Entry 4X4F (X-ray diffraction, 2.80 A resolution); this record covers chains A and B of the 6 polymer chains in the assembly.

# Chain A (and B)
Molecule: Regulatory protein
From: Enterobacter sp. RFL1396
Notes: fragment: Controller protein; chain B of this document is another copy of the same molecule, construct and numbering; everything in this record applies to it too
Reference sequence: Q8GGH0 (Q8GGH0_9ENTR); residue numbers follow UniProt; this construct covers 1-79
Sequence (82 residues; numbered -2 to 79; the number before each row is that of its first residue; numbers below 1 keep their minus sign (Gly-2 is residue -2)):
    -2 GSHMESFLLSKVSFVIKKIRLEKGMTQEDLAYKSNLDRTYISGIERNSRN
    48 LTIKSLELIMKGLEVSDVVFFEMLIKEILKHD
Not modelled in the structure: -2 to 1, 78-79 (chain B: -2 to 1, 79)
Sequence notes: expression tag (-2 to 0)

# Chain A / chain B interface
Pairs across the interface (38; chain A residue first):
  Ser3(A) - Glu54(B)  hydrogen bond
  Phe4(A) - Asp64(B)
  Leu5(A) - Ile50(B)  hydrophobic
  Leu5(A) - Glu54(B)
  Leu5(A) - Met57(B)  hydrophobic
  Leu5(A) - Phe68(B)  hydrophobic
  Asn47(A) - Thr49(B)  hydrogen bond
  Asn47(A) - Ile50(B)  hydrogen bond (side chain-backbone)
  Asn47(A) - Lys51(B)  hydrogen bond (side chain-backbone)
  Leu48(A) - Thr49(B)
  Leu48(A) - Ile50(B)  hydrogen bond (backbone-backbone)
  Thr49(A) - Asn47(B)  hydrogen bond
  Thr49(A) - Leu48(B)
  Thr49(A) - Thr49(B)
  Ile50(A) - Leu5(B)  hydrophobic
  Ile50(A) - Leu6(B)  hydrophobic
  Ile50(A) - Asn47(B)
  Ile50(A) - Leu48(B)  hydrogen bond (backbone-backbone)
  Ile50(A) - Ile50(B)  hydrophobic
  Lys51(A) - Glu2(B)  salt bridge
  Lys51(A) - Asn47(B)  hydrogen bond (backbone-side chain)
  Glu54(A) - Ser3(B)  hydrogen bond
  Glu54(A) - Phe4(B)
  Glu54(A) - Leu5(B)  hydrogen bond (side chain-backbone)
  Met57(A) - Leu5(B)  hydrophobic
  Asp64(A) - Leu5(B)
  Asp64(A) - Ile75(B)
  Val65(A) - Leu76(B)  hydrophobic
  Phe68(A) - Leu5(B)  hydrophobic
  Phe68(A) - Phe68(B)  hydrophobic
  Phe68(A) - Leu71(B)  hydrophobic
  Phe68(A) - Ile72(B)  hydrophobic
  Glu69(A) - Ile72(B)
  Leu71(A) - Phe68(B)  hydrophobic
  Ile72(A) - Glu69(B)
  Ile75(A) - Asp64(B)
  Ile75(A) - Val65(B)  hydrophobic
  Leu76(A) - Val65(B)  hydrophobic
Other interface residues (no listed pair), chain A (19 interface residues in all): Leu6
Other interface residues (no listed pair), chain B (22 interface residues in all): Val9, Leu53

# Summary
19 residues of chain A and 22 residues of chain B are in contact; the contacts include 10 hydrogen bonds and 1
salt bridge. Polar pairs include Lys51(A)-Glu2(B), Ser3(A)-Glu54(B) and Asn47(A)-Thr49(B).
Chain A and chain B are both Regulatory protein (Enterobacter sp. RFL1396); the structure, RADIATION DAMAGE TO
THE NUCLEOPROTEIN COMPLEX C.Esp1396I: DOSE (DWD) 20.6 MGy, was determined by X-ray diffraction, deposited
together with 4X4B, 4X4C, 4X4D, 4X4E, 4X4G, 4X4H and 4X4I.
